6MDM - chains C and D of the 11 polymer chains in the assembly; structure by electron microscopy, 4.40 A resolution (low resolution: residue-level contacts below are approximate; hydrogen-bond / salt-bridge calls are withheld).

Chain C (and D):
Name: Vesicle-fusing ATPase
Source organism: Cricetulus griseus
Notes: EC 3.6.4.6; chain D of this document is another copy of the same molecule, construct and numbering; everything in this record applies to it too
UniProtKB: P18708 (NSF_CRIGR); residues 1-744 here = UniProt positions 1-744
Amino-acid sequence (768 residues; numbered -23 to 744; the number before each row is that of its first residue; numbers below 1 keep their minus sign (Met-23 is residue -23)):
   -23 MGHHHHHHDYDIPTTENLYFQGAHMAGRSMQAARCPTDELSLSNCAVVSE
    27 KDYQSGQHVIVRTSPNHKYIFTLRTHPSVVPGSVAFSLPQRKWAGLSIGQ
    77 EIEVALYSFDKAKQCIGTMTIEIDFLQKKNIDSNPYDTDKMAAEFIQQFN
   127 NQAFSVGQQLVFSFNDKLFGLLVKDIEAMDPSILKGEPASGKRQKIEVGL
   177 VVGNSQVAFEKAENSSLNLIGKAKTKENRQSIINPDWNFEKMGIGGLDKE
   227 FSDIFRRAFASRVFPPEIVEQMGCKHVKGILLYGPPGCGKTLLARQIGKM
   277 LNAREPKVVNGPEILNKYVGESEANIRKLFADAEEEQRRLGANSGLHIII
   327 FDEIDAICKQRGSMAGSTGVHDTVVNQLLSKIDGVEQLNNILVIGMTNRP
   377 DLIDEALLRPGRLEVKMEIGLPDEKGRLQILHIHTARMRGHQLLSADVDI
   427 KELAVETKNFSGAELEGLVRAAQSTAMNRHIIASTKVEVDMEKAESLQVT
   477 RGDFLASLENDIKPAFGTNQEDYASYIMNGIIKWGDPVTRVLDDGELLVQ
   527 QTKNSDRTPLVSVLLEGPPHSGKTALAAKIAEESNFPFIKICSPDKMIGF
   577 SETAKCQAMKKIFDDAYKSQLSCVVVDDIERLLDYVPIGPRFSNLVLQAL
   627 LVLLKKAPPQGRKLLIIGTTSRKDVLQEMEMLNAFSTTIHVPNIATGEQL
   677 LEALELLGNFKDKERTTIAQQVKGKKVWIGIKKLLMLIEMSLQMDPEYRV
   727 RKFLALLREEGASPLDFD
Unresolved in the structure: -23 to 0, 156-168, 202-207, 458-467, 739-744 (chain D: -23 to 0, 156-168, 202-207, 459-464, 739-744)
Construct notes: initiating methionine (-23); expression tag (-22 to 0); conflict Ile458 (Lys in P18708)
Curated features (UniProtKB/Swiss-Prot):
  - binding site (ATP): Asn505 to Trp510, Pro545 to Leu552
  - binding site (Mg(2+)): Thr550
  - modified residue: Lys105 (N6-acetyllysine), Ser207 (Phosphoserine), Tyr259 (Phosphotyrosine), Ser569 (Phosphoserine)
Residues lining bound ligands:
  - ATP (adenosine-5'-triphosphate), molecule 1: Gly219, Ile220, Gly221, Leu223, Pro261, Pro262, Gly263, Cys264, Gly265, Lys266, Thr267, Leu268, Glu329, Asn374, Ile406, His410, Ser437, Gly438, Ala439, Glu442, Arg446
  - ATP, molecule 2: Asp359, Arg385, Arg388
  - ATP, molecule 3: Tyr502, Met504, Asn505, Gly506, Ile507, Ile508, Trp510, Pro545, His546, Ser547, Gly548, Lys549, Thr550, Ala551, Leu552, Asp604, Ile707, Lys708
What the authors report for this chain:
  - mutagenesis - Y294A, Y294L: decreased catalytic activity on SNARE complex
  - mutagenesis - Y294A (31 +/- 5 ATP min-1), Y294L (26 +/- 2 ATP min-1): unchanged catalytic activity on ATP

How chain C and chain D interact:
Residue-residue contacts (98):
  Lys105(C) with Lys104(D)
  Asn106(C) with Lys104(D)
  Trp213(C) with Asp466(D)
  Asn214(C) with Asp466(D)
  Phe215(C) with Val465(D); Glu468(D)
  Glu216(C) with Val465(D); Asp466(D)
  Phe231(C) with Glu468(D)
  Arg232(C) with Ser450(D); Thr451(D); Asn454(D); Lys489(D)
  Arg233(C) with Ala447(D); Ser450(D); Lys489(D)
  Val239(C) with Ile457(D)
  Phe240(C) with Met453(D)
  Ile244(C) with Gln474(D)
  Glu246(C) with Arg413(D)
  Gln247(C) with Arg413(D); His417(D)
  Met248(C) with Arg413(D); Met414(D); Leu419(D); Gln449(D)
  Gly249(C) with Arg413(D)
  Lys251(C) with Arg446(D)
  His252(C) with Arg446(D)
  Val253(C) with Arg446(D)
  Tyr294(C) with Lys293(D)
  Glu297(C) with Asn292(D); Lys293(D)
  Arg303(C) with Glu289(D)
  Gln336(C) with Arg375(D)
  Arg337(C) with Asp331(D); Asn374(D); Arg375(D)
  Gly338(C) with Arg375(D)
  Thr344(C) with Lys335(D); Ser339(D); Ala341(D)
  Asp348(C) with Lys335(D)
  Thr349(C) with Pro288(D); Ala332(D)
  Asn352(C) with Glu329(D); Asp331(D); Ala332(D)
  Gln353(C) with Pro288(D); Glu289(D)
  Ser356(C) with Asn286(D); Asp328(D)
  Lys357(C) with Asn286(D); Glu289(D)
  Val361(C) with Thr267(D); Arg271(D); Val284(D)
  Glu362(C) with Asn286(D)
  Gln363(C) with Arg271(D)
  Glu381(C) with Gly493(D)
  Ala382(C) with Pro262(D); Asn374(D)
  Arg385(C) with Pro262(D); Gly263(D); Ala439(D)
  Pro386(C) with Ala439(D); Glu440(D)
  Gly387(C) with Arg446(D)
  Glu390(C) with Arg446(D)
  Gln527(C) with Glu715(D); Gln719(D)
  Ser531(C) with Glu715(D)
  Arg533(C) with Asn505(D); Asn685(D); Leu711(D)
  Thr534(C) with Glu715(D)
  Pro535(C) with Met504(D)
  Cys582(C) with Gly575(D)
  Lys586(C) with Ile574(D)
  Phe618(C) with Val612(D); Ile614(D); Arg617(D)
  Asn620(C) with Asp610(D); Val612(D); Arg617(D)
  Gln624(C) with Arg607(D); Asp610(D); Val612(D)
  Ala625(C) with Ile574(D)
  Leu627(C) with Arg607(D)
  Val628(C) with Asp571(D)
  Lys631(C) with Asp604(D)
  Lys632(C) with Asp571(D)
  Gln636(C) with Ala500(D)
  Glu654(C) with Pro613(D); Ile614(D)
  Asn659(C) with His546(D)
  Ser662(C) with Met712(D)
Also at the interface, not in a pair above, chain C (80 interface residues in all): Ile107, Asp212, Ala236, Cys250, Val295, Gly296, Glu299, Leu355, Asp359, Gly360, Leu523, Asn530, Asp532, Pro616, Leu621, Leu623, Leu629, Ala633, Pro634, Met655
Also at the interface, not in a pair above, chain D (73 interface residues in all): Gly287, Leu291, Gln336, Ile458, Met467, Ala470, Ser501, Pro570, Phe576, Glu606, Tyr611, Lys708, Lys709, Met716

Summary:
The interface between chain C and chain D involves 80 residues on one side and 73 on the other. Chain C binds
3 copies of ATP. The paper reports that Y294A and Y294L of chain C reduce catalytic activity on SNARE complex;
Y294A and Y294L of chain C leave catalytic activity on ATP unchanged.
Chain C and chain D are both Vesicle-fusing ATPase (Cricetulus griseus); the structure, The 20S supercomplex
engaging the SNAP-25 N-terminus (class 1), was determined by electron microscopy (same publication as 6MDN,
6MDO and 6MDP).
